4XZ3 - chains A and C of the 4 polymer chains in the assembly; structure by X-ray diffraction, 2.40 A resolution.

[Chain A (and C)]
Protein: Acyl-CoA synthetase (NDP forming)
From: Candidatus Korarchaeum cryptofilum OPF8
Notes: chain C of this document is another copy of the same molecule, construct and numbering; everything in this record applies to it too
UniProt: B1L3C9 (B1L3C9_KORCO); residue numbers follow UniProt; this construct covers 2-464
Sequence (464 residues; each row starts with the number of its first residue):
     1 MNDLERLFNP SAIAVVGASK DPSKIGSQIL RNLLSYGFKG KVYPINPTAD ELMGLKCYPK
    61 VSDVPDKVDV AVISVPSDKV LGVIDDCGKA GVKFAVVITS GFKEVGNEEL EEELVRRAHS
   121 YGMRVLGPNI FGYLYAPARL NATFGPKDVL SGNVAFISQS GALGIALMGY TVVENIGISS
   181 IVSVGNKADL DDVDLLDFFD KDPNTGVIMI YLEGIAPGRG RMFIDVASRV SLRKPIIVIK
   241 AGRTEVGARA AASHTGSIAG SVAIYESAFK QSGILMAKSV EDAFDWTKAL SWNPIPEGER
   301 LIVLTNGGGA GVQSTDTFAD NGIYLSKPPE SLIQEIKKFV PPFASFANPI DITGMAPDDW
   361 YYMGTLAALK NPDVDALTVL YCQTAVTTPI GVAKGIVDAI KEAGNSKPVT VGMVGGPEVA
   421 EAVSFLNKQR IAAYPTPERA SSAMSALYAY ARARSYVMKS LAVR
Unresolved in the structure: 1 (chain C: 1-2, 464)
Differences from the reference sequence: initiating methionine (1)
Modified / non-standard residues: Mse-1 (selenomethionine); Mse-53, Mse-123, Mse-168, Mse-209, Mse-222, Mse-276, Mse-355, Mse-363, Mse-413, Mse-444, Mse-458 (selenomethionine; parent Met)
Small-molecule neighbours:
  - AMP-PCP (ACP; phosphomethylphosphonic acid adenylate ester), molecule 1: Glu-104, Asn-129, Ser-160, Gly-161, Ala-162, Leu-163
  - AMP-PCP (ACP), molecule 2: Asn-306, Gly-307, Gly-308, Gly-309, Phe-343, Ala-344, Ser-345, Asp-351
  - coenzyme A (COA): Val-16, Gly-17, Ala-18, Ser-19, Lys-24, Ile-25, Ile-45, Asn-46, Pro-47, Thr-48, Pro-59, Ser-74, Val-75, Pro-76, Lys-79, Val-83, Ile-98, Thr-99, Ser-100, Asn-129, Ile-130, Phe-131, Phe-144, Gly-161, Ala-162
From the paper describing this entry:
  - conformationally variable residues (loop rearrangement): Gly-242 to Val-262
  - specificity-determining residues: Phe-144, Ala-162, Ile-165, Thr-384, Ala-385 (proposed by the authors, not directly observed)

[Chain A / chain C interface]
Contacting residue pairs - 71 pairs, chain A then chain C:
  Gln-28(A) / Ala-385(C)
  Ser-160(A) / Gly-309(C)
  Ala-162(A) / Gly-307(C)
  Ala-162(A) / Cys-382(C)
  Leu-163(A) / Gly-309(C)
  Leu-163(A) / Ala-310(C)
  Leu-163(A) / Cys-382(C)  hydrophobic
  Ile-165(A) / Gln-383(C)
  Ala-166(A) / Cys-382(C)  hydrophobic
  Ala-166(A) / Gln-383(C)
  Ala-166(A) / Val-414(C)
  Ala-166(A) / Gly-415(C)
  Leu-167(A) / Val-414(C)  hydrophobic
  Gly-169(A) / Gly-415(C)
  Gly-169(A) / Gly-416(C)
  Tyr-170(A) / Gly-415(C)
  Tyr-170(A) / Pro-435(C)
  Tyr-170(A) / Thr-436(C)
  Val-173(A) / Gly-415(C)
  Val-173(A) / Gly-416(C)
  Val-173(A) / Pro-417(C)
  Tyr-211(A) / Gly-309(C)  hydrogen bond (side chain-backbone)
  Tyr-211(A) / Gln-313(C)  hydrogen bond
  Ile-239(A) / Gln-313(C)
  Ala-241(A) / Val-312(C)
  Ala-241(A) / Gln-313(C)
  Gly-242(A) / Val-312(C)
  Gly-242(A) / Asp-316(C)  hydrogen bond (backbone-side chain)
  Arg-243(A) / Asp-316(C)  hydrogen bond (backbone-side chain)
  Arg-243(A) / Asp-320(C)  salt bridge
  Thr-244(A) / Asp-316(C)  hydrogen bond
  Thr-244(A) / Ala-319(C)
  Lys-278(A) / Gln-313(C)
  Ser-279(A) / Glu-438(C)
  Val-280(A) / Glu-438(C)  hydrogen bond (backbone-side chain)
  Glu-281(A) / Glu-281(C)
  Glu-281(A) / Arg-439(C)  salt bridge
  Gly-307(A) / Ala-162(C)
  Gly-309(A) / Ser-160(C)
  Gly-309(A) / Leu-163(C)
  Gly-309(A) / Tyr-211(C)  hydrogen bond (backbone-side chain)
  Ala-310(A) / Leu-163(C)
  Val-312(A) / Ala-241(C)  hydrophobic
  Val-312(A) / Gly-242(C)
  Gln-313(A) / Tyr-211(C)  hydrogen bond
  Gln-313(A) / Ile-239(C)
  Gln-313(A) / Ala-241(C)
  Asp-316(A) / Gly-242(C)  hydrogen bond (side chain-backbone)
  Asp-316(A) / Arg-243(C)  hydrogen bond (side chain-backbone)
  Asp-316(A) / Thr-244(C)
  Ala-319(A) / Thr-244(C)
  Asp-320(A) / Arg-243(C)  salt bridge
  Cys-382(A) / Ala-162(C)
  Cys-382(A) / Leu-163(C)  hydrophobic
  Cys-382(A) / Ala-166(C)  hydrophobic
  Gln-383(A) / Ala-166(C)
  Ala-385(A) / Gln-28(C)
  Val-414(A) / Ala-166(C)
  Val-414(A) / Leu-167(C)  hydrophobic
  Gly-415(A) / Ala-166(C)
  Gly-415(A) / Gly-169(C)
  Gly-415(A) / Tyr-170(C)
  Gly-415(A) / Val-173(C)
  Gly-416(A) / Gly-169(C)
  Gly-416(A) / Val-173(C)
  Pro-417(A) / Val-173(C)
  Pro-435(A) / Tyr-170(C)
  Thr-436(A) / Tyr-170(C)
  Glu-438(A) / Ser-279(C)
  Glu-438(A) / Val-280(C)  hydrogen bond (side chain-backbone)
  Arg-439(A) / Glu-281(C)
Other interface residues (no listed pair), chain A (44 interface residues in all): Phe-144, Lys-240, Asn-306, Thr-315, Thr-317
Other interface residues (no listed pair), chain C (44 interface residues in all): Phe-144, Ile-165, Lys-240, Lys-278, Asn-306, Thr-317, Thr-384

[In short]
The chain A/chain C interface involves 44 residues from each chain, with 11 hydrogen bonds and 3 salt bridges.
Polar contacts include Arg-243(A)/Asp-320(C), Glu-281(A)/Arg-439(C) and Tyr-211(A)/Gly-309(C). Chain A binds
coenzyme A and AMP-PCP. From the paper: specificity determinants Phe-144(A), Ala-162(A) and Ile-165(A) among
others; conformational variability at Gly-242(A).
Both chains are Acyl-CoA synthetase (NDP forming) (Candidatus Korarchaeum cryptofilum OPF8). Entry 4XZ3 (Ca.
Korarchaeum cryptofilum dinucleotide forming Acetyl-coenzyme A synthetase 1 (Se-Met derivative) in complex
with coenzyme A ...) was determined by X-ray diffraction together with 4XYL, 4XYM, 4Y8V, 4YAJ, 4YAK, 4YB8,
4YBZ and 5HBR from the same study.
